1C6O - chains A and B; structure by X-ray diffraction, 2.00 A resolution.

# Chain A (and B)
Name: Cytochrome C6
From: Scenedesmus obliquus
Notes: chain B of this document is another copy of the same molecule, construct and numbering; everything in this record applies to it too
Reference sequence: P57736 (CYC6_SCEOB); residues 1-89 here = UniProt positions 1-89
Sequence (89 residues; numbered 1 to 89; the number before each row is that of its first residue):
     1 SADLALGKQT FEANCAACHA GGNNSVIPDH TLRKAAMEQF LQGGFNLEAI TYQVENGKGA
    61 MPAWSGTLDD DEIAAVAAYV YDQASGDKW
Covalent attachments: heme (HEM) linked to C15, C18
Ion coordination: heme Fe: H19, M61
Small-molecule neighbours: heme (HEM): N14, H19, N24, V26, I27, H30, T31, L32, A36, M37, F40, L41, I50, Q53, V54, K58, A60, M61, P62, W64, L68, V76, V80
Curated features (UniProtKB/Swiss-Prot):
  - binding site (heme c): C15, C18, H19, M61

# Chain A / chain B interface
Contacting residue pairs (15; chain A residue first):
  A5(A) with E72(B)
  L6(A) with L6(B), hydrophobic
  Q9(A) with Q9(B); T10(B); A13(B); N14(B), hydrogen bond; E72(B)
  T10(A) with Q9(B)
  E12(A) with A13(B)
  A13(A) with Q9(B); E12(B); A13(B)
  N14(A) with Q9(B), hydrogen bond
  E72(A) with A5(B); Q9(B)
Also at the interface, not in a pair above, chain A (9 interface residues in all): L68
Also at the interface, not in a pair above, chain B (10 interface residues in all): L68, D69

# In short
The interface between chain A and chain B involves 9 residues on one side and 10 on the other; the contacts
include 2 hydrogen bonds. The hydrogen-bonded pair is Q9(A)-N14(B). Covalently linked heme: at C15(A). From
UniProt: 4 heme c-binding residues on chain A.
Chain A and chain B are both Cytochrome C6 (Scenedesmus obliquus); the structure, Crystal structure of
oxidized cytochrome C6 from the green algae scenedesmus obliquus, was determined by X-ray diffraction,
deposited together with 1C6R.
